PDB entry 7VJQ | X-ray diffraction, 2.79 A resolution | chains A and D of the 4 polymer chains in the assembly

[Chain A]
Molecule: anti-CRISPR-associated protein Aca2
From: Pectobacterium phage ZF40
UniProtKB: H9C180 (H9C180_9CAUD); residue numbers follow UniProt; this construct covers 1-116
Chain sequence (121 residues; each row starts with the number of its first residue; numbers below 1 keep their minus sign (Gly-4 is residue -4)):
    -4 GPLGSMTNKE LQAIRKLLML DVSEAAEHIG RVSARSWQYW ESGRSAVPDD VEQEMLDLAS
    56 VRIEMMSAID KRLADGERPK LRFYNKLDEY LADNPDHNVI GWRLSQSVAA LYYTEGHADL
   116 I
Unresolved in the structure: -4
Differences from the reference sequence: expression tag (-4 to 0)
Curated features (UniProtKB/Swiss-Prot):
  - binding site (DNA): Tyr34
  - binding site (Mg(2+)): His92
  - mutagenesis: Arg30 (R30A: Loss of regulation by Aca2 at both the transcription and traduction levels), Gln33 (Q33A: Loss of regulation by Aca2 at the transcription level), Tyr34 (Y34A: Loss of regulation by Aca2 at the transcription level), Arg39 (R39A: Loss of regulation by Aca2 at the transcription level), Asp45 (D45A: Specifically abrogates RNA-mediated translational repression; no effect on transcriptional (DNA-based) repression)
What the authors report for this chain:
  - binding site for the 27-nt DNA strand: Ser28, Arg30, Ser31, Tyr34, Trp35, Arg39
  - binding site for the 27-nt DNA strand (chain D): Ser18, Arg30, Gln33, Tyr34
  - mutagenesis - R30A, Y34A, R39A: abolished binding to the 27-nt DNA strand
  - mutagenesis - Q33A: decreased binding to the 27-nt DNA strand
  - mutagenesis - R30A, Y34A, R39A: abolished binding to IR1 DNA
  - mutagenesis - Q33A: decreased binding to IR1 DNA

[Chain D]
Molecule: 27-nt DNA strand
Sequence (27 nucleotides; row label = number of the first residue in the row):
     1 ATATATGTTC GCAATCGCGA ACAAGCA

[How chain A and chain D interact]
Residue-residue contacts (14):
  Val27(A) - DT8(D)  phosphate contact
  Ser28(A) - DT8(D)  hydrogen bond to the phosphate
  Ser28(A) - DT9(D)  base contact
  Arg30(A) - DT9(D)  base contact
  Arg30(A) - DC10(D)  base contact
  Ser31(A) - DG7(D)  sugar contact
  Ser31(A) - DT8(D)  hydrogen bond to the phosphate
  Tyr34(A) - DT8(D)  base contact
  Trp35(A) - DG7(D)  hydrogen bond to the phosphate
  Arg39(A) - DT6(D)  base contact
  Arg39(A) - DG7(D)  hydrogen bond to the base
  Ser40(A) - DT6(D)  phosphate contact
  Ser40(A) - DG7(D)  phosphate contact
  Ala41(A) - DT6(D)  hydrogen bond to the phosphate
Also at the interface, not in a pair above, chain A (11 interface residues in all): Arg26, Pro43

[Summary]
11 residues of chain A face 5 of chain D across their interface; the contacts include 5 hydrogen bonds. Among
the polar pairs are Arg39(A)-DG7(D), Ser28(A)-DT8(D) and Ser31(A)-DT8(D). The paper reports a binding site for
the 27-nt DNA strand at Ser28(A), Arg30(A) and Ser31(A) among others; R30A, Y34A and R39A of chain A abolish
binding to the 27-nt DNA strand.
Chain A is anti-CRISPR-associated protein Aca2 (Pectobacterium phage ZF40) and chain D is a 27-nt DNA strand;
the structure, Pectobacterium phage ZF40 apo-aca2 complexed with 26bp DNA substrate, was determined by X-ray
diffraction (same publication as 7VJO, 7VJP, 7VJM and 7VJN).
